Entry 1KC6 (X-ray diffraction, 2.60 A resolution); this record covers chains E and B of the 4 polymer chains in the assembly.

# Chain E
Molecule: 12-nt DNA strand
Sequence (12 nucleotides; each row starts with the number of its first residue):
     2 CCGGTCGACCGG
Bound ions: Na+: DG8 (shared with Asp-127(B), Ile-142(B) of chain B)

# Chain B
Protein: Type II restriction enzyme hincii
Organism: Haemophilus influenzae
Notes: EC 3.1.21.4
Reference sequence: P17743 (T2C2_HAEIN); residues 2-258 here correspond to UniProt positions 1-257 (UniProt number = residue number - 1)
Chain sequence (257 residues; row label = number of the first residue in the row):
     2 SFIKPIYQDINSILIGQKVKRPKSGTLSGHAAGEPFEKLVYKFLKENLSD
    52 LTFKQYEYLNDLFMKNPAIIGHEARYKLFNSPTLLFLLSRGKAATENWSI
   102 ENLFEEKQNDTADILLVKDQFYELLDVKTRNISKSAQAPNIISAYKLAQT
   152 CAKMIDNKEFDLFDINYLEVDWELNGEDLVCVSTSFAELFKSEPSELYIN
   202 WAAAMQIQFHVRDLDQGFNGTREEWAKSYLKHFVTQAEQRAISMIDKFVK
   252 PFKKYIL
Not modelled in the structure: 23-31, 258
Bound ions: Na+: Asp-127, Ile-142 (shared with DG8(E) of chain E)

# How chain E and chain B interact
Residue-residue contacts - 40 pairs, chain E then chain B:
  DT6(E) / Asn-110(B)  sugar contact
  DT6(E) / Ser-144(B)  hydrogen bond to the phosphate
  DT6(E) / Tyr-146(B)  phosphate contact
  DT6(E) / Lys-147(B)  hydrogen bond to the phosphate
  DT6(E) / Ala-205(B)  base contact
  DT6(E) / Met-206(B)  phosphate contact
  DT6(E) / Gln-207(B)  sugar contact
  DC7(E) / Gln-109(B)  hydrogen bond to the base
  DC7(E) / Asn-110(B)  sugar contact
  DC7(E) / Asp-111(B)  sugar contact
  DC7(E) / Thr-112(B)  phosphate contact
  DC7(E) / Ile-143(B)  phosphate contact
  DC7(E) / Ser-144(B)  hydrogen bond to the phosphate
  DC7(E) / Lys-147(B)  salt bridge to the phosphate
  DC7(E) / Ala-205(B)  base contact
  DC7(E) / Gln-207(B)  hydrogen bond to the phosphate
  DG8(E) / Ala-32(B)  phosphate contact
  DG8(E) / Asp-114(B)  phosphate contact
  DG8(E) / Asp-127(B)  phosphate contact
  DG8(E) / Lys-129(B)  salt bridge to the phosphate
  DG8(E) / Asn-141(B)  hydrogen bond to the base
  DA9(E) / Ala-32(B)  sugar contact
  DA9(E) / Val-128(B)  phosphate contact
  DA9(E) / Lys-129(B)  phosphate contact
  DA9(E) / Thr-130(B)  hydrogen bond to the phosphate
  DA9(E) / Pro-140(B)  base contact
  DA9(E) / Asn-141(B)  hydrogen bond to the base
  DA9(E) / Ala-204(B)  base contact
  DA9(E) / Gln-209(B)  base contact
  DC10(E) / Thr-130(B)  phosphate contact
  DC10(E) / Arg-131(B)  phosphate contact
  DC10(E) / Asn-132(B)  hydrogen bond to the phosphate
  DC10(E) / Ala-137(B)  sugar contact
  DC10(E) / Gln-138(B)  base contact
  DC10(E) / Ala-139(B)  hydrogen bond to the base
  DC10(E) / Gln-209(B)  base contact
  DC11(E) / Lys-135(B)  salt bridge to the phosphate
  DC11(E) / Ser-136(B)  base contact
  DC11(E) / Ala-137(B)  base contact
  DC11(E) / Gln-138(B)  base contact
Interface residues without a listed pair, chain E (7 interface residues in all): DG5
Interface residues without a listed pair, chain B (31 interface residues in all): Ile-142, Gln-150, Trp-173

# Summary
7 residues of chain E and 31 residues of chain B are in contact; the contacts include 10 hydrogen bonds and 3
salt bridges. Among the polar pairs are DC7(E)/Gln-109(B), DG8(E)/Asn-141(B) and DA9(E)/Asn-141(B).
Asp-127(B), Ile-142(B) and DG8(E) coordinate Na+.
Here chain E is a 12-nt DNA strand and chain B is Type II restriction enzyme hincii (Haemophilus influenzae).
Entry 1KC6 (HincII Bound to Cognate DNA) was determined by X-ray diffraction.
